7KAS - chains D and E of the 7 polymer chains in the assembly; structure by electron microscopy, 3.90 A resolution.

[Chain D]
Name: Protein translocation protein SEC63
From: Saccharomyces cerevisiae BY4741
Reference sequence: P14906 (SEC63_YEAST); numbering as in UniProt; present here: 2-440, 449-663
Sequence (676 residues; numbered -13 to 670; 8 numbers in that range are skipped by the numbering (no residue carries them; nothing is unmodelled there); the number before each row is that of its first residue; numbers below 1 keep their minus sign (Gly-13 is residue -13)):
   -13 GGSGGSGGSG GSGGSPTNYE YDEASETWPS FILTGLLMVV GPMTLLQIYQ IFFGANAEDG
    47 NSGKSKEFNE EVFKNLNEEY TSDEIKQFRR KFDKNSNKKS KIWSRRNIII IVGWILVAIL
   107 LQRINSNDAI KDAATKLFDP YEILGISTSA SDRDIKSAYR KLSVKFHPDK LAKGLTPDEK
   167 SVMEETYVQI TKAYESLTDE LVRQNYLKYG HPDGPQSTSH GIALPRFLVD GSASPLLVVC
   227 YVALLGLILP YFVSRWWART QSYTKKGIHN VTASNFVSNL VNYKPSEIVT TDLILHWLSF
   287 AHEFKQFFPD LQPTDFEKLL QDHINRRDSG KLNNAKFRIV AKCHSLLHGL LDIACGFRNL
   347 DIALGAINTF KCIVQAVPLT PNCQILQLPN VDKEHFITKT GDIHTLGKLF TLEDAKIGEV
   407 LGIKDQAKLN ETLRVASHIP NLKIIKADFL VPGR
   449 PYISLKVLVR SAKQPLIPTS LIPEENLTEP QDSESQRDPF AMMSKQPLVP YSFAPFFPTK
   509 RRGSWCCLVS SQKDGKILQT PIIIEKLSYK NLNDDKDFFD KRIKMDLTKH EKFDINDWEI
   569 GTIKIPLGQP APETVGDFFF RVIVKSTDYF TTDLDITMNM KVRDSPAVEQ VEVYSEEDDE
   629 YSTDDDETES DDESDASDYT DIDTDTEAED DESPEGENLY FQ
Not modelled in the structure: -13 to 3, 37-53, 79-92, 116-201, 613-670
Differences from the reference sequence: expression tag (-13 to 1, 664-670); engineered mutation Arg440 (Glu in P14906), Ser481 (Phe in P14906)
UniProt features mapped onto this chain:
  - modified residue: Ser512 (Phosphoserine)
  - mutagenesis: Ala179 (A179T: Temperature-sensitive), Pro426 (P426L: Temperature-sensitive), Ile431 (I431N: Temperature-sensitive), Pro503 (P503A: Temperature-sensitive), Gly511 (G511R: Temperature-sensitive), Thr652 (T652A: Abolishes interaction with SEC62; defect in protein translocation), Thr654 (T654A: Abolishes interaction with SEC62; defect in protein translocation)

[Chain E]
Name: Translocation protein SEC66
From: Saccharomyces cerevisiae BY4741
Reference sequence: P33754 (SEC66_YEAST); residue numbers follow UniProt; this construct covers 1-206
Sequence (206 residues; numbered 1 to 206; the number before each row is that of its first residue):
     1 MSEFNETKFS NNGTFFETEE PIVETKSISV YTPLIYVFIL VVSLVMFASS YRKKQAKKIS
    61 EQPSIFDEND AHDLYFQIKE MSENEKIHEK VLKAALLNRG AESVRRSLKL KELAPQINLL
   121 YKNGSIGEDY WKRFETEVKL IELEFKDTLQ EAERLQPGWV QLFVMVCKEI CFNQALSRRY
   181 QSILKRKEVC IKEWELKINN DGRLVN
Not modelled in the structure: 1-68
UniProt features mapped onto this chain:
  - glycosylation (N-linked (GlcNAc...) asparagine): Asn5, Asn12

[Chain D / chain E interface]
Pairs across the interface (22):
  Lys251(D) - Asn123(E)  hydrogen bond (side chain-backbone)
  Lys251(D) - Gly124(E)
  Lys252(D) - Ser125(E)
  Asn256(D) - Gly127(E)
  Ser260(D) - Tyr130(E)
  Val263(D) - Ile117(E)  hydrophobic
  Val263(D) - Ile126(E)  hydrophobic
  Val263(D) - Tyr130(E)  hydrophobic
  Ser264(D) - Tyr130(E)
  Val267(D) - Lys109(E)
  Val267(D) - Leu113(E)  hydrophobic
  Asn268(D) - Asn69(E)
  Ser272(D) - Ser182(E)
  Ser272(D) - Arg186(E)  hydrogen bond (backbone-side chain)
  Ile274(D) - Val189(E)  hydrophobic
  Thr276(D) - Glu193(E)
  Asp338(D) - Ser125(E)
  Phe343(D) - Ile117(E)  hydrophobic
  Arg344(D) - Gln116(E)
  Leu365(D) - Glu193(E)
  Pro367(D) - Glu193(E)
  Pro367(D) - Glu195(E)
Other interface residues (no listed pair), chain D (21 interface residues in all): Ala259, Pro271, Glu273, Gly342, Thr366
Other interface residues (no listed pair), chain E (21 interface residues in all): Leu120, Arg133, Arg179, Lys185, Trp194

[In short]
The chain D/chain E interface involves 21 residues from each chain, with 2 hydrogen bonds. Polar contacts
include Lys251(D)-Asn123(E) and Ser272(D)-Arg186(E). From UniProt: 7 mutagenesis sites on chain D.
Here chain D is Protein translocation protein SEC63 and chain E is Translocation protein SEC66, both from
Saccharomyces cerevisiae BY4741. Entry 7KAS (Cryo-EM structure of the Sec complex from S. cerevisiae, Sec63
FN3 mutant, class with Sec62) was determined by electron microscopy (same publication as 7KAH, 7KAI, 7KAJ,
7KAK, 7KAL, 7KAM and 8 further entries).
